Entry 1NK0 (X-ray diffraction, 1.70 A resolution); this record covers chains C and A of the 3 polymer chains in the assembly.

Chain C:
Molecule: DNA template strand
Sequence (15 nucleotides; each row starts with the number of its first residue; numbering starts at 0):
     0 GTACGTGCTG ATCGC
Disordered / not traced: 0-2

Chain A:
Protein: DNA polymerase I
Organism: Geobacillus stearothermophilus
Notes: EC 2.7.7.7; fragment: bacillus fragment (analogous to the e. coli klenow fragment)
UniProt: P52026 (DPO1_BACST); numbering as in UniProt (aligned over 304-876)
Chain sequence (580 residues; row label = number of the first residue in the row):
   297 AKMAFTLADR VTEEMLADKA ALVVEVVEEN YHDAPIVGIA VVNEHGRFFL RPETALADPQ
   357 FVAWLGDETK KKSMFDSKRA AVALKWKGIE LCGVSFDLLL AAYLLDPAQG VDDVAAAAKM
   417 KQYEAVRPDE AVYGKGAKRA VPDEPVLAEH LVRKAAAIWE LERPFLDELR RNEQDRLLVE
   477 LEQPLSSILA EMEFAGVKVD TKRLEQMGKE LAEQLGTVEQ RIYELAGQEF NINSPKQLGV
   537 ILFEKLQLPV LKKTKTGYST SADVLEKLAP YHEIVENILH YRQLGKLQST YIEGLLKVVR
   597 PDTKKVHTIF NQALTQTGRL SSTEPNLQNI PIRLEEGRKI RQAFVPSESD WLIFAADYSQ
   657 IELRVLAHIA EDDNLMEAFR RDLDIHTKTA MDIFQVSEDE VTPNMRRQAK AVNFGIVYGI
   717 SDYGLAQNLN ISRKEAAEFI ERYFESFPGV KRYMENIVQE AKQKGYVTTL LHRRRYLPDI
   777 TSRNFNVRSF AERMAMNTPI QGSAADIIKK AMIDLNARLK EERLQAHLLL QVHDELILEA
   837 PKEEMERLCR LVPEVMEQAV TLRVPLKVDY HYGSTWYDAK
Curated features (UniProtKB/Swiss-Prot):
  - natural variant: Arg306 (S306R: In strain: X; this construct carries the variant), Glu309 (D309E: In strain: X; this construct carries the variant), Val320 (V320L: In strain: X), Asp329 (H329D: In strain: X; this construct carries the variant), His341 (R341H: In strain: X; this construct carries the variant), Gln356 (K356Q: In strain: X; this construct carries the variant), Val358 (L358V: In strain: X; this construct carries the variant), Ser369 (T369S: In strain: X; this construct carries the variant), Cys388 (R388C: In strain: X; this construct carries the variant), Ser391 (V391S: In strain: X; this construct carries the variant), Ala411 (A411R: In strain: X), Ala413 (V413A: In strain: X; this construct carries the variant), 33 further natural variant entries in UniProt

Chain C / chain A interface:
Residue-residue contacts (34):
  DC3(C) - Ser717(A)  sugar contact
  DC3(C) - Tyr719(A)  stacking on the base
  DC3(C) - Gln723(A)  sugar contact
  DC3(C) - Asn782(A)  base contact
  DG4(C) - Phe710(A)  base contact
  DG4(C) - Tyr714(A)  sugar contact
  DG4(C) - Ile716(A)  base contact
  DG4(C) - Ser717(A)  hydrogen bond to the phosphate
  DG4(C) - Gly720(A)  phosphate contact
  DG4(C) - Phe786(A)  phosphate contact
  DG4(C) - Arg789(A)  salt bridge to the phosphate
  DT5(C) - Phe786(A)  phosphate contact
  DG6(C) - Leu610(A)  phosphate contact
  DG6(C) - Thr611(A)  phosphate contact
  DG6(C) - Ser617(A)  phosphate contact
  DG6(C) - Asn625(A)  base contact
  DC7(C) - Leu610(A)  phosphate contact
  DC7(C) - Ser617(A)  hydrogen bond to the phosphate
  DC7(C) - Ser618(A)  sugar contact
  DC7(C) - Thr619(A)  phosphate contact
  DC7(C) - Asn622(A)  sugar contact
  DT8(C) - Thr619(A)  phosphate contact
  DT8(C) - Glu620(A)  hydrogen bond to the phosphate
  DG9(C) - Ser585(A)  phosphate contact
  DG9(C) - Thr586(A)  sugar contact
  DG9(C) - Gly590(A)  phosphate contact
  DA10(C) - Asn529(A)  phosphate contact
  DA10(C) - Ser585(A)  phosphate contact
  DT11(C) - Asn527(A)  hydrogen bond to the phosphate
  DT11(C) - Asn529(A)  sugar contact
  DT11(C) - Ser530(A)  hydrogen bond to the phosphate
  DC12(C) - Ser530(A)  hydrogen bond to the phosphate
  DC12(C) - Gln533(A)  hydrogen bond to the phosphate
  DG13(C) - Lys532(A)  salt bridge to the phosphate
Interface residues without a listed pair, chain A (32 interface residues in all): Lys582, Glu589, Asn607, Gln612, Gly715, Gln797

Summary:
11 residues of chain C face 32 of chain A across their interface, with 7 hydrogen bonds, 2 salt bridges and 1
aromatic stacking contact. Among the polar pairs are DG4(C)-Ser717(A), DC7(C)-Ser617(A) and DT8(C)-Glu620(A).
Chain C is DNA template strand and chain A is DNA polymerase I (Geobacillus stearothermophilus); the
structure, Adenine-guanine mismatch at the polymerase active site, was determined by X-ray diffraction
together with 1NJW, 1NJX, 1NJY, 1NJZ, 1NK4, 1NK5 and 7 further entries from the same study.
